Entry 5VHW (electron microscopy, 7.80 A resolution (low resolution: residue-level contacts below are approximate; hydrogen-bond / salt-bridge calls are withheld)); this record covers chains A and B of the 4 polymer chains in the assembly.

Chain A (and B):
Name: Glutamate receptor 2, Germ cell-specific gene 1-like protein
From: Rattus norvegicus
Notes: chain B of this document is another copy of the same molecule, construct and numbering; everything in this record applies to it too
UniProt: chimeric construct of P19491, D3ZK93: residues 10-826 from P19491 (GRIA2_RAT), isoform P19491-2 positions 25-841 (UniProt number = residue number + 15); residues 830-1066 from D3ZK93 positions 2-238 (UniProt number = residue number - 828)
Chain sequence (1057 residues; each row starts with the number of its first residue):
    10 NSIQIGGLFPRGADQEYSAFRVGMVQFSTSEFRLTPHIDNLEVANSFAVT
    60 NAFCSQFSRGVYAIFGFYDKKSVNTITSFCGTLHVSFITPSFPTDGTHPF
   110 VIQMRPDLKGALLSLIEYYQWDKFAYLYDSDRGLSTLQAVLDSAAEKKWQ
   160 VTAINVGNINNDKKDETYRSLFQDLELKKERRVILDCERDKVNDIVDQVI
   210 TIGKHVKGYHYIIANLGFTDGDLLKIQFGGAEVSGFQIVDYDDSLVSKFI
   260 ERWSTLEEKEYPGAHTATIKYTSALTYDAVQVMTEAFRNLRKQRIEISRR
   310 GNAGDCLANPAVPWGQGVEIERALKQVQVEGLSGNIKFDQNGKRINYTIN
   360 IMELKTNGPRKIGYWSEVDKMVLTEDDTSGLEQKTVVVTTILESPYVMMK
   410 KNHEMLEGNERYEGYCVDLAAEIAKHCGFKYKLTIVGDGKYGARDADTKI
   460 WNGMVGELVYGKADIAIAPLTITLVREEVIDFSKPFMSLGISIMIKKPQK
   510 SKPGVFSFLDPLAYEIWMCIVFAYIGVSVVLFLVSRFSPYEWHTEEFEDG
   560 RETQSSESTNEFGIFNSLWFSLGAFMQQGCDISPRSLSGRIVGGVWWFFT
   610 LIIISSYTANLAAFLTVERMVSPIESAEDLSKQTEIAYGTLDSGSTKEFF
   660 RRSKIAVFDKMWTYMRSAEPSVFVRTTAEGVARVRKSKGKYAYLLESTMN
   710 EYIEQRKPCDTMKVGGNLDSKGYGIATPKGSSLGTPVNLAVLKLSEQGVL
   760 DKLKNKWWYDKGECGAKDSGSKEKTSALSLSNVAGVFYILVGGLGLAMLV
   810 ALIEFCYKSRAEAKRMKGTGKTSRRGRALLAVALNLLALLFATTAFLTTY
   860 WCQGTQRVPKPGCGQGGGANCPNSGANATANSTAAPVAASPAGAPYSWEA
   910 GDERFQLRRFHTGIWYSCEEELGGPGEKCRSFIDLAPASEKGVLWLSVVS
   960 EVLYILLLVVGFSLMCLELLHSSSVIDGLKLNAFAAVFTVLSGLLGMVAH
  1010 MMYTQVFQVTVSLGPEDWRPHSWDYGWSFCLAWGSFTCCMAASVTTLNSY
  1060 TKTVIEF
Unresolved in the structure: 545-572, 821-1066 (chain B: 545-572, 818-1066)
Sequence notes: conflict Glu241 (Asn256 in P19491), Leu382 (Val397 in P19491), Glu384 (Gly405 in P19491), Asp385 (Asn406 in P19491), Gln392 (Asn413 in P19491); linker (827-829)
Cystine bridges: Cys63-Cys315, Cys718-Cys773
Residues lining bound ligands:
  - N-acetylglucosamine (NAG; 2-acetamido-2-deoxy-beta-D-glucopyranose): Gln337, Glu339, Asn344, Lys346, Asn355
  - ZK1 ({[7-morpholin-4-yl-2,3-dioxo-6-(trifluoromethyl)-3,4-dihydroquinoxalin-1(2H)-yl]methyl}phosphonic acid): Tyr450, Pro478, Leu479, Thr480, Arg485, Gly653, Ser654, Thr686, Glu705, Met708, Tyr732

Interface between chain A and chain B:
Pairs across the interface - 85 pairs, chain A then chain B:
  Asn54(A) - Ser87(B)
  Ser55(A) - Ser87(B)
  Phe56(A) - Ser87(B)
  Phe56(A) - Phe88(B)
  Phe56(A) - Thr91(B)
  Phe56(A) - Cys315(B)
  Phe56(A) - Ala320(B)
  Thr59(A) - Leu316(B)
  Asn60(A) - Leu316(B)
  Cys63(A) - Leu316(B)
  Lys80(A) - Asn83(B)
  Asn83(A) - Lys80(B)
  Ser87(A) - Asn54(B)
  Ser87(A) - Ser55(B)
  Ser87(A) - Phe56(B)
  Phe88(A) - Phe56(B)
  Thr91(A) - Asn54(B)
  Thr91(A) - Phe56(B)
  Tyr137(A) - Gln147(B)
  Leu143(A) - Leu143(B)
  Leu143(A) - Gln147(B)
  Gln147(A) - Tyr137(B)
  Gln147(A) - Leu143(B)
  Ala154(A) - Thr161(B)
  Gln159(A) - Gln159(B)
  Asn164(A) - Gln147(B)
  Cys315(A) - Phe56(B)
  Cys315(A) - Leu316(B)
  Leu316(A) - Asn60(B)
  Leu316(A) - Cys63(B)
  Pro520(A) - Leu787(B)
  Ile525(A) - Leu787(B)
  Ile525(A) - Leu789(B)
  Cys528(A) - Phe796(B)
  Val539(A) - Met807(B)
  Leu542(A) - Met807(B)
  Gln587(A) - Gln586(B)
  Gln587(A) - Gln587(B)
  Gly588(A) - Met585(B)
  Gly588(A) - Gln586(B)
  Cys589(A) - Met585(B)
  Cys589(A) - Gln586(B)
  Arg594(A) - Asn575(B)
  Arg594(A) - Trp578(B)
  Ser595(A) - Trp578(B)
  Leu596(A) - Glu813(B)
  Ser597(A) - Ala806(B)
  Ser597(A) - Ala810(B)
  Arg599(A) - Trp578(B)
  Arg599(A) - Leu581(B)
  Arg599(A) - Gly582(B)
  Arg599(A) - Met585(B)
  Ile600(A) - Leu581(B)
  Ile600(A) - Ala806(B)
  Val601(A) - Leu803(B)
  Val601(A) - Ala806(B)
  Gly602(A) - Met585(B)
  Gly603(A) - Met585(B)
  Val604(A) - Leu799(B)
  Trp606(A) - Phe584(B)
  Trp606(A) - Met585(B)
  Trp606(A) - Thr609(B)
  Phe607(A) - Phe584(B)
  Phe608(A) - Val795(B)
  Phe608(A) - Phe796(B)
  Phe608(A) - Leu799(B)
  Leu610(A) - Ile613(B)
  Ile611(A) - Phe517(B)
  Ile612(A) - Val792(B)
  Ser614(A) - Thr617(B)
  Ser615(A) - Leu620(B)
  Ala618(A) - Thr617(B)
  Ala618(A) - Ala621(B)
  Ala618(A) - Leu624(B)
  Asn619(A) - Leu624(B)
  Asn619(A) - Ala786(B)
  Asn619(A) - Leu787(B)
  Ala622(A) - Leu624(B)
  Phe623(A) - Ser785(B)
  Met629(A) - Thr625(B)
  Lys641(A) - Ser780(B)
  Thr643(A) - Asp777(B)
  Glu644(A) - Lys781(B)
  Ser676(A) - Asp769(B)
  Glu678(A) - Lys410(B)
Also at the interface, not in a pair above, chain A (69 interface residues in all): Lys79, Thr84, Leu150, Ala162, Lys187, Asp456, Leu521, Ile529, Ala532, Val536, Trp605, Thr625, Val626, Gln642
Also at the interface, not in a pair above, chain B (71 interface residues in all): Lys79, Thr84, Leu150, Ala153, Lys157, Trp158, Ala162, Ile163, Asn164, Lys187, Phe579, Ile591, Tyr616, Lys783, Ser788, Ile798, Gly802, Val809, Phe814

In short:
Chain A and chain B form an interface of 69 and 71 residues respectively. Ligands of chain A: compound ZK1 and
N-acetylglucosamine.
Chain A and chain B are both Glutamate receptor 2, Germ cell-specific gene 1-like protein (Rattus norvegicus);
the structure, GluA2-0xGSG1L bound to ZK, was determined by electron microscopy together with 5VHX, 5VHY and
5VHZ from the same study.
